8CS9 - chains L and Q of the 18 polymer chains in the assembly; structure by electron microscopy, 2.74 A resolution.

[Chain L (and Q)]
Protein: Ammonium transporter Rh type A
Organism: Homo sapiens
Notes: chain Q of this document is another copy of the same molecule, construct and numbering; everything in this record applies to it too
UniProtKB: Q02094 (RHAG_HUMAN); numbering as in UniProt (aligned over 1-409)
Amino-acid sequence (409 residues; row label = number of the first residue in the row):
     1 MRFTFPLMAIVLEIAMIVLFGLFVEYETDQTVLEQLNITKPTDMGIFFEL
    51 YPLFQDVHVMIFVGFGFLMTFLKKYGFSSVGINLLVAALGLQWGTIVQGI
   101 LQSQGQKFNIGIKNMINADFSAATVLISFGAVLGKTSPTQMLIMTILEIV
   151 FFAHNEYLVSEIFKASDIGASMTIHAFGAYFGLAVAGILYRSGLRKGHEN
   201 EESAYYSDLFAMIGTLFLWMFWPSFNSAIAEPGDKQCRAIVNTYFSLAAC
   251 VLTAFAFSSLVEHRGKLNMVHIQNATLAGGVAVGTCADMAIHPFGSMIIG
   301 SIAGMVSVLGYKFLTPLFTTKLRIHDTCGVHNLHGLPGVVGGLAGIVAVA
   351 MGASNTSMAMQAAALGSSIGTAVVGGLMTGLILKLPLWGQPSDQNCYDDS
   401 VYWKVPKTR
Not modelled in the structure: 27-47 (chain Q: 27-45)

[How chain L and chain Q interact]
Residue-residue contacts (121):
  Arg-2(L) / Ser-259(Q)  hydrogen bond (side chain-backbone)
  Arg-2(L) / Leu-260(Q)  hydrogen bond (side chain-backbone)
  Arg-2(L) / Glu-262(Q)
  Arg-2(L) / Gly-265(Q)
  Phe-3(L) / Leu-260(Q)  hydrophobic
  Phe-5(L) / Phe-255(Q)
  Phe-5(L) / Ser-259(Q)
  Pro-6(L) / Ala-256(Q)
  Pro-6(L) / Ser-259(Q)
  Pro-6(L) / Leu-260(Q)  hydrophobic
  Ala-9(L) / Ala-256(Q)  hydrophobic
  Ile-10(L) / Ala-256(Q)  hydrophobic
  Ile-10(L) / Phe-257(Q)  hydrophobic
  Glu-13(L) / Ala-249(Q)
  Glu-13(L) / Leu-252(Q)
  Glu-13(L) / Met-297(Q)
  Glu-13(L) / Ser-301(Q)
  Met-16(L) / Met-297(Q)
  Ile-17(L) / Phe-294(Q)
  Ile-17(L) / Met-297(Q)
  Ile-17(L) / Ile-298(Q)  hydrophobic
  Ile-17(L) / Ser-301(Q)
  Phe-20(L) / Phe-245(Q)  hydrophobic
  Phe-20(L) / His-292(Q)  hydrogen bond (backbone-side chain)
  Phe-20(L) / Pro-293(Q)  hydrophobic
  Phe-20(L) / Met-297(Q)  hydrophobic
  Gly-21(L) / His-292(Q)
  Gly-21(L) / Phe-294(Q)
  Val-24(L) / His-292(Q)  hydrogen bond (backbone-side chain)
  Val-24(L) / Pro-293(Q)  hydrophobic
  Tyr-26(L) / Arg-238(Q)
  Tyr-26(L) / Asn-242(Q)  hydrogen bond
  Tyr-26(L) / Ile-291(Q)
  Tyr-26(L) / His-292(Q)  hydrogen bond (side chain-backbone)
  Tyr-26(L) / Pro-293(Q)
  Phe-48(L) / Leu-53(Q)  hydrophobic
  Phe-48(L) / Gln-236(Q)
  Phe-48(L) / Ile-240(Q)  hydrophobic
  Tyr-51(L) / Leu-53(Q)  hydrophobic
  Tyr-51(L) / Pro-223(Q)
  Tyr-51(L) / Ser-224(Q)  hydrogen bond
  Tyr-51(L) / Ile-240(Q)  hydrophobic
  Phe-54(L) / Tyr-244(Q)  hydrophobic
  Gln-55(L) / Asp-56(Q)
  Gln-55(L) / Met-220(Q)  hydrogen bond (side chain-backbone)
  Gln-55(L) / Phe-221(Q)
  His-58(L) / Trp-219(Q)
  His-58(L) / Met-220(Q)
  His-58(L) / Tyr-244(Q)
  Val-59(L) / Met-220(Q)  hydrophobic
  Val-59(L) / Phe-221(Q)  hydrophobic
  Phe-62(L) / Leu-216(Q)
  Phe-62(L) / Trp-219(Q)  hydrophobic
  Phe-62(L) / Met-220(Q)  hydrophobic
  Val-63(L) / Met-220(Q)  hydrophobic
  Phe-67(L) / Leu-209(Q)
  Phe-67(L) / Met-212(Q)
  Phe-67(L) / Ile-213(Q)  hydrophobic
  Phe-67(L) / Leu-216(Q)  hydrophobic
  Leu-72(L) / Tyr-205(Q)
  Lys-73(L) / Tyr-205(Q)  hydrogen bond (backbone-side chain)
  Tyr-75(L) / Tyr-205(Q)
  Gly-76(L) / Tyr-205(Q)  hydrogen bond (backbone-side chain)
  Phe-77(L) / Tyr-205(Q)
  Phe-77(L) / Asp-208(Q)
  Phe-77(L) / Met-269(Q)  hydrophobic
  Val-80(L) / Met-212(Q)  hydrophobic
  Val-80(L) / Leu-216(Q)  hydrophobic
  Gly-81(L) / Phe-255(Q)
  Leu-84(L) / Leu-216(Q)  hydrophobic
  Leu-84(L) / Val-251(Q)  hydrophobic
  Leu-85(L) / Val-251(Q)  hydrophobic
  Leu-85(L) / Leu-252(Q)  hydrophobic
  Leu-85(L) / Phe-255(Q)  hydrophobic
  Ala-88(L) / Ala-248(Q)
  Ala-88(L) / Val-251(Q)  hydrophobic
  Leu-89(L) / Leu-252(Q)
  Leu-91(L) / Tyr-244(Q)
  Leu-91(L) / Phe-245(Q)  hydrophobic
  Leu-91(L) / Ala-248(Q)  hydrophobic
  Gln-92(L) / Ala-248(Q)  hydrogen bond (side chain-backbone)
  Gln-92(L) / Ala-249(Q)
  Gln-92(L) / Leu-252(Q)
  Gln-92(L) / Met-297(Q)
  Thr-95(L) / Phe-245(Q)
  Ile-110(L) / Phe-245(Q)  hydrophobic
  Met-115(L) / Ile-240(Q)  hydrophobic
  Met-115(L) / Tyr-244(Q)  hydrophobic
  Asp-119(L) / Tyr-244(Q)  hydrogen bond
  Ala-204(L) / Tyr-206(Q)
  Tyr-206(L) / Tyr-206(Q)
  Tyr-206(L) / Arg-409(Q)  hydrogen bond (side chain-backbone)
  Ser-207(L) / Tyr-206(Q)  hydrogen bond
  Phe-210(L) / Tyr-206(Q)
  Phe-210(L) / Leu-209(Q)  hydrophobic
  Phe-210(L) / Phe-210(Q)  hydrophobic
  Phe-210(L) / Ile-213(Q)  hydrophobic
  Ile-213(L) / Ile-213(Q)  hydrophobic
  Phe-217(L) / Phe-217(Q)  hydrophobic
  Asp-399(L) / Tyr-205(Q)
  Ser-400(L) / Lys-266(Q)  hydrogen bond (backbone-side chain)
  Val-401(L) / Lys-266(Q)  hydrogen bond (backbone-side chain)
  Tyr-402(L) / Lys-266(Q)
  Tyr-402(L) / Leu-267(Q)  hydrogen bond (backbone-backbone)
  Trp-403(L) / Lys-266(Q)
  Trp-403(L) / Leu-267(Q)
  Trp-403(L) / Met-269(Q)  hydrophobic
  Trp-403(L) / Ile-272(Q)  hydrophobic
  Lys-404(L) / Leu-267(Q)  hydrogen bond (backbone-backbone)
  Lys-404(L) / Asn-268(Q)
  Pro-406(L) / Ser-203(Q)
  Pro-406(L) / Ala-204(Q)
  Pro-406(L) / Tyr-205(Q)
  Pro-406(L) / Asp-208(Q)
  Lys-407(L) / Glu-202(Q)  salt bridge
  Thr-408(L) / Ala-204(Q)
  Thr-408(L) / Tyr-205(Q)  hydrogen bond (backbone-backbone)
  Arg-409(L) / Ala-204(Q)
  Arg-409(L) / Tyr-205(Q)  hydrogen bond (backbone-backbone)
  Arg-409(L) / Tyr-206(Q)  hydrogen bond
  Arg-409(L) / Arg-409(Q)  hydrogen bond (backbone-side chain)
Also at the interface, not in a pair above, chain L (60 interface residues in all): Glu-25, Pro-52, Lys-74, Ile-82, Ala-118
Also at the interface, not in a pair above, chain Q (59 interface residues in all): Glu-49, Pro-52, Lys-73, Val-241, Thr-253, Arg-264, Thr-276, Met-289, Ala-290, Thr-408

[Summary]
60 residues of chain L face 59 of chain Q across their interface, with 22 hydrogen bonds and 1 salt bridge.
Polar pairs include Lys-407(L)/Glu-202(Q), Arg-2(L)/Ser-259(Q) and Arg-2(L)/Leu-260(Q).
Both chains are Ammonium transporter Rh type A (Homo sapiens). Entry 8CS9 (Composite reconstruction of Class 1
of the erythrocyte ankyrin-1 complex) was determined by electron microscopy together with 7UZ3, 7UZQ, 7UZU,
7V07, 7V0K, 7V0M and 10 further entries from the same study.
